8IVG - chain A; structure by X-ray diffraction, 1.80 A resolution.

[Chain A]
Protein: Kelch-like ECH-associated protein 1
From: Homo sapiens
Reference sequence: Q14145 (KEAP1_HUMAN); numbering as in UniProt (aligned over 310-624)
Sequence (315 residues; row label = number of the first residue in the row):
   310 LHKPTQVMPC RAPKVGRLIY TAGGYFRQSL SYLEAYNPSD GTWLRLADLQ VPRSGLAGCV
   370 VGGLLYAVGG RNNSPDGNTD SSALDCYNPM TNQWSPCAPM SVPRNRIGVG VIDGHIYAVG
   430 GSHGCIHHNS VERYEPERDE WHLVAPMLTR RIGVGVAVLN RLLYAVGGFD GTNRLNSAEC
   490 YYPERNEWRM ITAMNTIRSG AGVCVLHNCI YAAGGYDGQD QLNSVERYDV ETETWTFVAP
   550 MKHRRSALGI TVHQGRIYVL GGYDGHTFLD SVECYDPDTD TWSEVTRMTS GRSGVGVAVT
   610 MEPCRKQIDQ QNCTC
Disordered / not traced: 310-320, 614-624
Swiss-Prot annotation at these positions:
  - site: Cys-434 (Sensor for electrophilic agents)
  - modified residue: Cys-319 (S-(2-succinyl)cysteine), Cys-434 (S-cGMP-cysteine), Cys-613 (S-(2-succinyl)cysteine)
  - natural variant: Gly-333 (G333C: In a NSCLC cell line), Gly-350 (G350S: In a NSCLC cell line), Gly-364 (G364C: In a lung adenocarcinoma cell line), Gly-430 (G430C: In a lung adenocarcinoma patient), Ala-522 (A522V: In a breast cancer sample)
  - mutagenesis: Leu-310 (L310A: Loss of export from nucleus; when associated with A-308), Tyr-334 (Y334A: Loss of interaction with NFE2L2/NRF2. Strongly reduces repression of NFE2L2/NRF2-dependent gene expression. Loss of interaction with PGAM5), Arg-380 (R380A: Loss of interaction with NFE2L2/NRF2. Abolishes repression of NFE2L2/NRF2-dependent gene expression. Impaired interaction with SQSTM1/p62), Asn-382 (N382A: Loss of interaction with NFE2L2/NRF2. Strongly reduces repression of NFE2L2/NRF2-dependent gene expression. Impaired interaction with SQSTM1/p62), Arg-415 (R415A: Loss of interaction with NFE2L2/NRF2. Abolishes repression of NFE2L2/NRF2-dependent gene expression. Loss of interaction with PGAM5. Does not affect interaction with SQSTM1/p62), His-436 (H436A: Loss of interaction with NFE2L2/NRF2. Abolishes repression of NFE2L2/NRF2-dependent gene expression. Does not affect interaction with SQSTM1/p62), Phe-478 (F478A: Abolishes repression of NFE2L2/NRF2-dependent gene expression), Arg-483 (R483A: Loss of interaction with NFE2L2/NRF2. Abolishes repression of NFE2L2/NRF2-dependent gene expression. Loss of interaction with PGAM5. Does not affect interaction with SQSTM1/p62), Tyr-525 (Y525A: Loss of interaction with NFE2L2/NRF2. Strongly reduces repression of NFE2L2/NRF2-dependent gene expression. Abolishes interaction with SQSTM1/p62), Tyr-572 (Y572A: Loss of interaction with NFE2L2/NRF2. Strongly reduces repression of NFE2L2/NRF2-dependent gene expression. Loss of interaction with PGAM5. Abolishes interaction with SQSTM1/p62), Lys-615 (K615R: Decreases binding to PGCKA1. Increases protein half-life)
Ligand contacts: SGO ((3S)-3-(4-methylphenyl)-3-[2-(5,6,7,8-tetrahydronaphthalen-2-yl)ethanoylamino]propanoic acid): Tyr-334, Gly-364, Arg-415, Ile-461, Gly-462, Phe-478, Arg-483, Ser-508, Gly-509, Tyr-525, Gln-530, Ser-555, Ala-556, Tyr-572, Phe-577, Ser-602, Gly-603
What the authors report for this chain:
  - binding site for SGO: Arg-483, Ser-508, Ser-555, Tyr-572
  - conformationally variable residues (side-chain flip): Ile-461

[Summary]
Chain A binds compound SGO. UniProt lists 11 mutagenesis sites. The paper reports a binding site for SGO at
Arg-483, Ser-508 and Ser-555 among others; conformational variability at Ile-461.
Chain A is Kelch-like ECH-associated protein 1 (Homo sapiens); the structure, Methyl and Fluorine Effects in
Novel Orally Bioavailable Keap1/Nrf2 PPI Inhibitor for Treatment of Chronic Kidney ..., was determined by
X-ray diffraction.
